3KAP - chain A; structure by X-ray diffraction, 2.05 A resolution.

== Chain A ==
Name: Flavodoxin
Source organism: Desulfovibrio desulfuricans subsp. desulfuricans str. ATCC 27774
Reference sequence: P80312 (FLAW_DESDA); numbering as in UniProt (aligned over 2-148)
Chain sequence (147 residues; row label = number of the first residue in the row):
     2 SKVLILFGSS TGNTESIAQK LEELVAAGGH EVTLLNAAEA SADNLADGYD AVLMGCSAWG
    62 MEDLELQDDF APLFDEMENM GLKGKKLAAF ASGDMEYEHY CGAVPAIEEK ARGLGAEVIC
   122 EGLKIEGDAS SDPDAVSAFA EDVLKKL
Small-molecule neighbours: FMN (flavin mononucleotide): Gly9, Ser10, Ser11, Thr12, Gly13, Asn14, Thr15, Glu16, Ser58, Ala59, Trp60, Gly61, Met62, Gln68, Ser93, Gly94, Asp95, Tyr98, Glu99, His100, Tyr101, Cys102, Gly128

== Overview ==
Chain A binds flavin mononucleotide.
Chain A is Flavodoxin (Desulfovibrio desulfuricans subsp. desulfuricans str. ATCC 27774); the structure,
Flavodoxin from Desulfovibrio desulfuricans ATCC 27774 (oxidized form), was determined by X-ray diffraction
(same publication as 3KAQ).
